6OA7 - chains A and B; structure by X-ray diffraction, 1.10 A resolution.

== Chain A (and B) ==
Protein: Alcohol dehydrogenase E chain
Source organism: Equus caballus
Notes: EC 1.1.1.1; chain B of this document is another copy of the same molecule, construct and numbering; everything in this record applies to it too
UniProt: P00327 (ADH1E_HORSE); residues 1-374 here correspond to UniProt positions 2-375 (UniProt number = residue number + 1)
Sequence (374 residues; each row starts with the number of its first residue):
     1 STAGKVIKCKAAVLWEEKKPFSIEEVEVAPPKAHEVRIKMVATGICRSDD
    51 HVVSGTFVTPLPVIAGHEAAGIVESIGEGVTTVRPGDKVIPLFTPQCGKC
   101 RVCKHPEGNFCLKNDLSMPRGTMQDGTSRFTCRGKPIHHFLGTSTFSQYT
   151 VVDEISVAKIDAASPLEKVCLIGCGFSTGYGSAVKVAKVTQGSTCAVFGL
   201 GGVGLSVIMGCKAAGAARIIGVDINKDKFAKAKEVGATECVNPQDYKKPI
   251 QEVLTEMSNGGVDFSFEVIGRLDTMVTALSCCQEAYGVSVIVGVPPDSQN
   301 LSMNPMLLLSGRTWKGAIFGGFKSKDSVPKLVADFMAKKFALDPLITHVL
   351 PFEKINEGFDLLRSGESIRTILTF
Construct notes: engineered mutation Phe57 (Leu58 in P00327)
Bound ions: Zn2+ site 1: Cys46, His67, Cys174 (together with trifluoroethanol); Zn2+ site 2: Cys97, Cys100, Cys103, Cys111
Residues lining bound ligands:
  - trifluoroethanol (ETF): Cys46, Ser48, His67, Phe93, Leu116, Leu141, Cys174, Val294
  - NAD (NAJ; nicotinamide-adenine-dinucleotide (acidic form)): Cys46, Arg47, Ser48, His51, Phe93, Cys174, Thr178, Gly199, Leu200, Gly201, Gly202, Val203, Gly204, Val222, Asp223, Ile224, Asn225, Lys228, Val268, Ile269, Gly270, Arg271, Thr274, Val292, Gly293, Val294, Ala317, Ile318, Phe319, Leu362, Arg369
UniProt features mapped onto this chain:
  - binding site (Zn(2+)): Cys46, Ser48, His67, Cys97, Cys100, Cys103, Cys111, Cys174
  - binding site (an alcohol): Ser48, His67
  - binding site (NAD(+)): Ser48, Gly199 to Gly204, Asp223, Lys228, Val292 to Val294, Phe319, Arg369
  - modified residue: Ser1 (N-acetylserine)

== Interface between chain A and chain B ==
Pairs across the interface (88):
  Arg101(A) with Ser258(B), hydrogen bond (side chain-backbone); Asn259(B), hydrogen bond (side chain-backbone); Gly260(B); Gly261(B), hydrogen bond (side chain-backbone); Gln283(B); Tyr286(B), hydrogen bond
  Val102(A) with Gln283(B); Ala285(B), hydrophobic; Tyr286(B), hydrophobic
  His105(A) with Tyr286(B)
  Phe110(A) with Glu284(B); Ala285(B), hydrophobic; Ser310(B)
  Leu112(A) with Glu284(B)
  Leu116(A) with Met306(B), hydrophobic
  Ser117(A) with Glu284(B)
  Ser258(A) with Arg101(B), hydrogen bond (backbone-side chain)
  Asn259(A) with Arg101(B), hydrogen bond (backbone-side chain)
  Gly260(A) with Arg101(B)
  Gly261(A) with Arg101(B), hydrogen bond (backbone-side chain)
  Leu272(A) with Pro305(B), hydrophobic
  Met275(A) with Pro305(B), hydrophobic
  Gln283(A) with Arg101(B); Val102(B)
  Glu284(A) with Phe110(B); Leu112(B)
  Ala285(A) with Val102(B), hydrophobic; Phe110(B), hydrophobic
  Tyr286(A) with Arg101(B), hydrogen bond; Val102(B), hydrophobic; His105(B)
  Ile291(A) with Leu308(B), hydrophobic; Leu309(B)
  Val292(A) with Leu309(B)
  Gly293(A) with Leu309(B)
  Pro295(A) with Pro305(B), hydrophobic; Met306(B); Leu309(B)
  Gln299(A) with Pro305(B)
  Asn300(A) with Ser302(B), hydrogen bond; Met303(B); Asn304(B), hydrogen bond (side chain-backbone)
  Leu301(A) with Leu301(B); Ser302(B); Met303(B), hydrogen bond (backbone-backbone); Pro305(B), hydrophobic
  Ser302(A) with Asn300(B), hydrogen bond; Leu301(B)
  Met303(A) with Asn300(B); Leu301(B), hydrogen bond (backbone-backbone)
  Asn304(A) with Asn300(B), hydrogen bond (backbone-side chain)
  Pro305(A) with Leu272(B), hydrophobic; Met275(B), hydrophobic; Pro295(B), hydrophobic; Gln299(B); Leu301(B), hydrophobic
  Met306(A) with Leu116(B), hydrophobic; Pro295(B), hydrophobic
  Leu308(A) with Ile291(B), hydrophobic; Trp314(B), hydrophobic; Gly316(B), hydrogen bond (backbone-backbone); Ala317(B)
  Leu309(A) with Ile291(B); Val292(B); Gly293(B); Pro295(B); Gly316(B); Ala317(B), hydrogen bond (backbone-backbone); Ile318(B), hydrogen bond (backbone-backbone)
  Ser310(A) with Phe110(B)
  Gly311(A) with Gly316(B)
  Arg312(A) with Lys315(B); Gly316(B)
  Thr313(A) with Thr313(B); Trp314(B); Lys315(B)
  Trp314(A) with Leu308(B), hydrophobic; Thr313(B); Trp314(B), hydrogen bond (backbone-backbone)
  Lys315(A) with Arg312(B); Thr313(B)
  Gly316(A) with Leu308(B), hydrogen bond (backbone-backbone); Leu309(B); Gly311(B); Arg312(B)
  Ala317(A) with Leu308(B); Leu309(B), hydrogen bond (backbone-backbone)
  Ile318(A) with Leu309(B), hydrogen bond (backbone-backbone)
Other interface residues (no listed pair), chain A (43 interface residues in all): Gly108, Val294, Ser298
Other interface residues (no listed pair), chain B (43 interface residues in all): Gly108, Ser117, Val294, Ser298

== Overview ==
The chain A/chain B interface involves 43 residues from each chain; the contacts include 21 hydrogen bonds.
Polar pairs include Arg101(A)-Ser258(B), Arg101(A)-Asn259(B) and Arg101(A)-Gly261(B). Ligands of chain A: NAD
and trifluoroethanol.
Both chains are Alcohol dehydrogenase E chain (Equus caballus). Entry 6OA7 (Horse liver L57F alcohol
dehydrogenase E complexed with NAD and trifluoroethanol) was determined by X-ray diffraction, deposited
together with 6OWM, 6OWP and 6O91.
